PDB entry 3IG0 | X-ray diffraction, 2.10 A resolution | chain A

== Chain A ==
Molecule: DNA gyrase subunit B
Organism: Mycobacterium tuberculosis
Notes: EC 5.99.1.3; fragment: TOPRIM domain (C-terminal domain)
Reference sequence: P0C5C5 (GYRB_MYCTU); residues 448-675 here = UniProt positions 448-675
Sequence (242 residues; numbered 434 to 675; the number before each row is that of its first residue):
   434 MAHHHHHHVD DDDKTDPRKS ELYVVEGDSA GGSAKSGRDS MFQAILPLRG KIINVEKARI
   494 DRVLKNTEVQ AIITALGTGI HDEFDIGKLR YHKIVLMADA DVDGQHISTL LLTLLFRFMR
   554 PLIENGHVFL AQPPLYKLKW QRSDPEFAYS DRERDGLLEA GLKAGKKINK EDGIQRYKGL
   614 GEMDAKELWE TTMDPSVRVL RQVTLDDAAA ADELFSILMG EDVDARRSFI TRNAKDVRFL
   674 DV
Disordered / not traced: 434-447, 461-473, 484-492, 655-675
Construct notes: expression tag (434-447)
Reported in the primary citation:
  - catalytic residues: Glu459, Asp532, Asp534 (by similarity / conservation)
  - conformationally variable residues (order/disorder transition): Gly460 to Met474, Lys484 to Arg492

== Overview ==
From the paper: catalytic residues Glu459, Asp532 and Asp534; conformational variability at Gly460 and Lys484.
Chain A is DNA gyrase subunit B (Mycobacterium tuberculosis); the structure, crystal structure of the second
part of the Mycobacterium tuberculosis DNA gyrase reaction core: the TOPRIM ..., was determined by X-ray
diffraction (same publication as 3M4I and 3IFZ).
